Entry 6G2I (electron microscopy, 5.90 A resolution (low resolution: residue-level contacts below are approximate; hydrogen-bond / salt-bridge calls are withheld)); this record covers chains D and E of the 18 polymer chains in the assembly.

# Chain D (and E)
Protein: Acetyl-CoA carboxylase 1
From: Homo sapiens
Notes: EC 6.4.1.2, 6.3.4.14; chain E of this document is another copy of the same molecule, construct and numbering; everything in this record applies to it too
Reference sequence: Q13085 (ACACA_HUMAN); residue numbers follow UniProt; this construct covers 1-2346
Sequence (2346 residues; numbered 1 to 2346; the number before each row is that of its first residue):
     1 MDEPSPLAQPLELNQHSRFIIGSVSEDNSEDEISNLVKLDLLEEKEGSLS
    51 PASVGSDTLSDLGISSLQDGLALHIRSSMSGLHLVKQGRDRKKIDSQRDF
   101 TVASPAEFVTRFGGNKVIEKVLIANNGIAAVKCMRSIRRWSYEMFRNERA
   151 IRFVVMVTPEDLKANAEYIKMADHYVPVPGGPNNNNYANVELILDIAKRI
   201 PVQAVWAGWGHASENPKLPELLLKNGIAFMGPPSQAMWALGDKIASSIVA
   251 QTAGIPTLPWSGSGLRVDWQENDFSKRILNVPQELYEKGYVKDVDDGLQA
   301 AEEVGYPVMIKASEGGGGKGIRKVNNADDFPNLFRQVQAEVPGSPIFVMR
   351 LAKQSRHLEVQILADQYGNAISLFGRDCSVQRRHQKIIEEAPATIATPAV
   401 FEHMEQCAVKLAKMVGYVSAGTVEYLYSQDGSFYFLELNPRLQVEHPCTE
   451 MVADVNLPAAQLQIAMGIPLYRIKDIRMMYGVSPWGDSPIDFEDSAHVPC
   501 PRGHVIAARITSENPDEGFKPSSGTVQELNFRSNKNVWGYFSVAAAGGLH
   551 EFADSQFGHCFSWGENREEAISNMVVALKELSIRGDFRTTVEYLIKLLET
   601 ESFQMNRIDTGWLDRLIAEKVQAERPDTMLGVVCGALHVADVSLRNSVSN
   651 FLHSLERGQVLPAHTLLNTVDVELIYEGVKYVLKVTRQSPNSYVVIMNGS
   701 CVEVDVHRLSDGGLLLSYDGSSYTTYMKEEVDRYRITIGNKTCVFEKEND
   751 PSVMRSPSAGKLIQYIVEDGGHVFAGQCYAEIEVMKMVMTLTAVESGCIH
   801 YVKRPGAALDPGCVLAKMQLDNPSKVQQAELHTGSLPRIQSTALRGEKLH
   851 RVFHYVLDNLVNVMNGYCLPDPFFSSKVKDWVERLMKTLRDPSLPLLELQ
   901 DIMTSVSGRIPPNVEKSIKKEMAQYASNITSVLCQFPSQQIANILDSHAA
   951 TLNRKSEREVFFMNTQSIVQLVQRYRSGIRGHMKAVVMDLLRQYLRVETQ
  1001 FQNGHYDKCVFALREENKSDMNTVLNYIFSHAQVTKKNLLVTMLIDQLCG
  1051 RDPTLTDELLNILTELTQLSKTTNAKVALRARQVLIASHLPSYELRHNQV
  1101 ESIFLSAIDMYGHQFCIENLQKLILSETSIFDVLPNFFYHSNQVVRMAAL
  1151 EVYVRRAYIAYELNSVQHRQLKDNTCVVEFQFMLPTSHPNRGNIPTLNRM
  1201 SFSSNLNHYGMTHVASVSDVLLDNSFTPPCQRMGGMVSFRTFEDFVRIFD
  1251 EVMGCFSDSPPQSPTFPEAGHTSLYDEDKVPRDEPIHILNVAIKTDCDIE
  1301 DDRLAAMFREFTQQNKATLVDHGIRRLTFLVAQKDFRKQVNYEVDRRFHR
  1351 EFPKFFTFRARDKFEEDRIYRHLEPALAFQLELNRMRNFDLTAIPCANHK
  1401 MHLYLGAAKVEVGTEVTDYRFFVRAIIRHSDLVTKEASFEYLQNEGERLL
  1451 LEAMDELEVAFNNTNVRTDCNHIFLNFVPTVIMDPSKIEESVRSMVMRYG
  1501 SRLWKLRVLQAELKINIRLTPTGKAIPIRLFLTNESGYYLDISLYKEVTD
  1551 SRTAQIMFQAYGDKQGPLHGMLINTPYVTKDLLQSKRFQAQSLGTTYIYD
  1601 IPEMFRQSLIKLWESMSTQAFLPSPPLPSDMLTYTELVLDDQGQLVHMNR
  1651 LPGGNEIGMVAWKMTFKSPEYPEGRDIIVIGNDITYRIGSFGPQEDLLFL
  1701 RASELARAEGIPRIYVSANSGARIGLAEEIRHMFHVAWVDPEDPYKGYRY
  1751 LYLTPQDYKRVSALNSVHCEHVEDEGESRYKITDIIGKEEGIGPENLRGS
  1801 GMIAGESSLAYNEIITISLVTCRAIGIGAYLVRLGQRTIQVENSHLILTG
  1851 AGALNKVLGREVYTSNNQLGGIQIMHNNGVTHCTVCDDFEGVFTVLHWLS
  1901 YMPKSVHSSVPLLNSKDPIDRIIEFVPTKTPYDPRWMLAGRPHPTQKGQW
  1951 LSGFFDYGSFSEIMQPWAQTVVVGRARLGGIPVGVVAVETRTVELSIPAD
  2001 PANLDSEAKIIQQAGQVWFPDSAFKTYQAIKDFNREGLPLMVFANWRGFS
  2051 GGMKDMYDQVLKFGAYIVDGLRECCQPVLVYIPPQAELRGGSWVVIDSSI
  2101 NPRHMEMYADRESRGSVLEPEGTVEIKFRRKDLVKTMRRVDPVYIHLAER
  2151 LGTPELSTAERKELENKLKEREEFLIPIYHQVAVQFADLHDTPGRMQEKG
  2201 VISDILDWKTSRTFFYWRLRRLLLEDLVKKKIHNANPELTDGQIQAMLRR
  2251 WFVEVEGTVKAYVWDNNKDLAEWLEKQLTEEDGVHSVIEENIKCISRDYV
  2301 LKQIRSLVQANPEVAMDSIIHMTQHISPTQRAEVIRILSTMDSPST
Not modelled in the structure: 1-101, 268-277, 512-523, 544-555, 618-624, 708-713, 749-751, 822-831, 840-847, 1189-1229, 1257-1260, 1271-1283, 1334-1351, 1431-1435, 1550-1553, 1561-1563, 2338-2346
Modified residues: S1263 (phosphoserine; SEP)
Curated features (UniProtKB/Swiss-Prot):
  - active site: R441
  - binding site (ATP): G315 to G320
  - binding site (Mg(2+)): E424, E437, N439
  - binding site (Mn(2+)): E424, E437, N439
  - binding site (CoA): R1823, K2127, R2129
  - modified residue: M1 (N-acetylmethionine), S5 (Phosphoserine), S23 (Phosphoserine), S25 (Phosphoserine), S29 (Phosphoserine), S34 (Phosphoserine), S48 (Phosphoserine), S50 (Phosphoserine), S53 (Phosphoserine), T58 (Phosphothreonine), S78 (Phosphoserine), S80 (Phosphoserine), S488 (Phosphoserine), T610 (Phosphothreonine), K786 (N6-biotinyllysine), S835 (Phosphoserine), S1201 (Phosphoserine), S1216 (Phosphoserine), S1218 (Phosphoserine), T1227 (Phosphothreonine) and 5 more in UniProt

# How chain D and chain E interact
Residue-residue contacts (56):
  K292(D) - V2259(E)
  D293(D) - G2257(E)
  D293(D) - T2258(E)
  D293(D) - V2259(E)
  D295(D) - G2257(E)
  D295(D) - T2258(E)
  D296(D) - V2259(E)
  Q939(D) - D2298(E)
  Q940(D) - K2302(E)
  D946(D) - Q2243(E)
  D946(D) - R2250(E)
  S947(D) - Q2243(E)
  N953(D) - Q2245(E)
  N953(D) - R2249(E)
  R958(D) - R2249(E)
  F962(D) - R2249(E)
  F962(D) - V2253(E)
  F962(D) - T2258(E)
  M963(D) - T2258(E)
  Q966(D) - V2253(E)
  Q966(D) - T2258(E)
  V969(D) - R2250(E)
  Q973(D) - E2254(E)
  R976(D) - N2291(E)
  T1054(D) - T2329(E)
  Q2243(D) - N943(E)
  Q2243(D) - D946(E)
  Q2243(D) - S947(E)
  Q2243(D) - A950(E)
  Q2245(D) - N953(E)
  A2246(D) - D946(E)
  R2249(D) - N953(E)
  R2249(D) - R958(E)
  R2250(D) - D946(E)
  E2254(D) - Q966(E)
  E2254(D) - V969(E)
  E2254(D) - Q970(E)
  E2254(D) - Q973(E)
  G2257(D) - D295(E)
  T2258(D) - D293(E)
  T2258(D) - D295(E)
  T2258(D) - F962(E)
  T2258(D) - Q966(E)
  T2258(D) - Q970(E)
  V2259(D) - D293(E)
  V2259(D) - D295(E)
  V2259(D) - D296(E)
  V2259(D) - Q299(E)
  N2291(D) - R976(E)
  C2294(D) - Q939(E)
  I2295(D) - Q939(E)
  D2298(D) - Q939(E)
  D2298(D) - Q940(E)
  K2302(D) - Q940(E)
  T2329(D) - T1054(E)
  I2337(D) - V932(E)
Also at the interface, not in a pair above, chain D (40 interface residues in all): E287, Q935, N943, A949, A950, V2253, Y2262
Also at the interface, not in a pair above, chain E (39 interface residues in all): E284, E287, A2246, Y2262, I2295, R2305

# In short
Chain D and chain E form an interface of 40 and 39 residues respectively. From UniProt: active-site residue
R441(D), 6 ATP-binding residues, 3 Mg2+-binding residues and 3 Mn2+-binding residues on chain D.
Chain D and chain E are both Acetyl-CoA carboxylase 1 (Homo sapiens); the structure, Filament of acetyl-CoA
carboxylase and BRCT domains of BRCA1 (ACC-BRCT) at 5.9 A resolution, was determined by electron microscopy,
deposited together with 6G2D and 6G2H.
